Entry 4NSE (X-ray diffraction, 1.95 A resolution); this record covers chains A and B.

[Chain A (and B)]
Name: Nitric oxide synthase
Organism: Bos taurus
Notes: EC 1.14.13.39; fragment: heme domain; chain B of this document is another copy of the same molecule, construct and numbering; everything in this record applies to it too
Reference sequence: P29473 (NOS3_BOVIN); residues 39-482 here correspond to UniProt positions 38-481 (UniProt number = residue number - 1)
Sequence (444 residues; numbered 39 to 482; the number before each row is that of its first residue):
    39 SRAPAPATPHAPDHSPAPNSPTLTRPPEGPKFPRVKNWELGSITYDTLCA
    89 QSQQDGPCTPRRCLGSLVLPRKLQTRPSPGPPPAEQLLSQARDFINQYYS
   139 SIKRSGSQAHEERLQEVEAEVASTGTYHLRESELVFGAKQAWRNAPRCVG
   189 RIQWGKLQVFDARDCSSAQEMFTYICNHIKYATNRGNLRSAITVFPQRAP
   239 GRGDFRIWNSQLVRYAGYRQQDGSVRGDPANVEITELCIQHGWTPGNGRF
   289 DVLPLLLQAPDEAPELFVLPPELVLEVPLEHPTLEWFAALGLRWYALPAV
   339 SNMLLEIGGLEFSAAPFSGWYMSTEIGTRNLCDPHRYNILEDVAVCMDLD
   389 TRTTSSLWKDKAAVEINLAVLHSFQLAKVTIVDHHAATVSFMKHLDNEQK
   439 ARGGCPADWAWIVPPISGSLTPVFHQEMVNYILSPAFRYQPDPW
Disordered / not traced: 39-66 (chain B: 39-68)
Sequence notes: conflict R100 (Cys99 in P29473)
Metal / ion sites: Zn2+: C96, C101 (shared with C96(B), C101(B) of chain B); heme Fe near C186 (its only coordinating residue here)
Small-molecule neighbours:
  - arginine (ARG): Q249, R252, Y333, P336, V338, G357, W358, Y359, M360, E363, N368
  - heme (HEM): W180, A183, R185, C186, V187, G188, Q191, L195, S228, M341, F355, S356, G357, W358, M360, E363, R367, V420, W449, F475, Y477
What the authors report for this chain:
  - Zn2+ coordination: C96, C101
  - binding site for cacodylate ion: C384
  - binding site for arginine: E363

[Interface between chain A and chain B]
Residue-residue contacts - 130 pairs, chain A then chain B:
  P71(A) - R100(B)
  R72(A) - L105(B)
  R72(A) - R109(B)
  W76(A) - V106(B)
  W76(A) - L107(B)  hydrophobic
  W76(A) - H373(B)
  E77(A) - P372(B)
  E77(A) - H373(B)
  C87(A) - R99(B)  hydrogen bond (backbone-side chain)
  A88(A) - R99(B)
  S90(A) - R99(B)
  D93(A) - P98(B)
  D93(A) - R99(B)
  G94(A) - P98(B)  hydrogen bond (backbone-backbone)
  C96(A) - C96(B)  hydrophobic
  C96(A) - T97(B)
  C96(A) - P98(B)
  C96(A) - C101(B)  hydrophobic
  T97(A) - C96(B)
  P98(A) - D93(B)
  P98(A) - G94(B)  hydrogen bond (backbone-backbone)
  P98(A) - C96(B)
  R99(A) - S90(B)
  R99(A) - Q91(B)  hydrogen bond (side chain-backbone)
  R99(A) - Q92(B)
  R99(A) - D93(B)  salt bridge
  R99(A) - Y469(B)
  R100(A) - V467(B)
  R100(A) - N468(B)
  R100(A) - Y469(B)
  C101(A) - C96(B)  hydrophobic
  C101(A) - C101(B)  hydrophobic
  C101(A) - V467(B)
  C101(A) - N468(B)  hydrogen bond (backbone-backbone)
  L102(A) - P71(B)  hydrophobic
  L102(A) - V467(B)  hydrophobic
  S104(A) - W447(B)
  S104(A) - E465(B)
  S104(A) - M466(B)  hydrogen bond (side chain-backbone)
  L105(A) - R72(B)
  L105(A) - E465(B)
  V106(A) - W76(B)
  V106(A) - E465(B)  hydrogen bond (backbone-side chain)
  L107(A) - W76(B)  hydrophobic
  T366(A) - S457(B)
  R367(A) - S457(B)
  R367(A) - F462(B)
  D371(A) - S457(B)
  D371(A) - H463(B)  salt bridge
  P372(A) - E77(B)
  P372(A) - H463(B)
  H373(A) - W76(B)  hydrogen bond (side chain-backbone)
  H373(A) - E77(B)
  H373(A) - H463(B)
  L378(A) - L458(B)  hydrophobic
  T392(A) - D421(B)  hydrogen bond
  T392(A) - H423(B)
  S393(A) - L406(B)
  S393(A) - L409(B)
  S393(A) - Q413(B)
  S393(A) - D421(B)  hydrogen bond (backbone-side chain)
  S394(A) - L406(B)
  L395(A) - V402(B)
  L395(A) - N405(B)
  L395(A) - L406(B)
  L395(A) - L409(B)  hydrophobic
  L395(A) - H422(B)
  K397(A) - H423(B)
  K397(A) - L458(B)
  D398(A) - V402(B)
  D398(A) - H422(B)  salt bridge
  D398(A) - H423(B)  salt bridge
  D398(A) - S455(B)  hydrogen bond
  D398(A) - L458(B)
  K399(A) - V402(B)
  K399(A) - E403(B)
  K399(A) - L406(B)
  A401(A) - L458(B)  hydrophobic
  V402(A) - L395(B)
  V402(A) - K399(B)
  E403(A) - K399(B)
  N405(A) - L395(B)
  L406(A) - S393(B)
  L406(A) - S394(B)
  L406(A) - L395(B)
  L406(A) - K399(B)
  L409(A) - S393(B)
  L409(A) - L395(B)  hydrophobic
  Q413(A) - S393(B)
  D421(A) - T392(B)  hydrogen bond
  D421(A) - S393(B)  hydrogen bond (side chain-backbone)
  H422(A) - L395(B)
  H422(A) - D398(B)  salt bridge
  H423(A) - T392(B)
  H423(A) - D398(B)  salt bridge
  A424(A) - T392(B)
  W447(A) - S104(B)
  W447(A) - A448(B)  hydrophobic
  A448(A) - W447(B)  hydrophobic
  P453(A) - S455(B)
  P453(A) - G456(B)  hydrogen bond (backbone-backbone)
  P453(A) - S457(B)  hydrogen bond (backbone-backbone)
  I454(A) - S455(B)
  S455(A) - D398(B)  hydrogen bond
  S455(A) - P453(B)
  S455(A) - I454(B)
  S455(A) - S455(B)
  G456(A) - P453(B)  hydrogen bond (backbone-backbone)
  S457(A) - T366(B)
  S457(A) - R367(B)
  S457(A) - P453(B)  hydrogen bond (backbone-backbone)
  L458(A) - L378(B)  hydrophobic
  L458(A) - K397(B)
  L458(A) - A401(B)  hydrophobic
  F462(A) - R367(B)
  H463(A) - D371(B)
  H463(A) - P372(B)
  H463(A) - H373(B)
  E465(A) - S104(B)
  E465(A) - L105(B)
  E465(A) - V106(B)  hydrogen bond (side chain-backbone)
  M466(A) - S104(B)  hydrogen bond (backbone-side chain)
  M466(A) - L105(B)
  V467(A) - R100(B)
  V467(A) - C101(B)
  V467(A) - L102(B)  hydrophobic
  N468(A) - R100(B)
  N468(A) - C101(B)  hydrogen bond (backbone-backbone)
  Y469(A) - R99(B)
  Y469(A) - R100(B)
Other interface residues (no listed pair), chain A (62 interface residues in all): V73, G103, R109
Other interface residues (no listed pair), chain B (65 interface residues in all): K69, C87, G103, C370, A424, I470

[In short]
62 residues of chain A face 65 of chain B across their interface, with 21 hydrogen bonds and 6 salt bridges.
Polar pairs include R99(A)-D93(B), D371(A)-H463(B) and D398(A)-H422(B). Ligands of chain A: arginine and heme.
From the paper: a binding site for cacodylate ion at C384(A); a binding site for arginine at E363(A).
Chain A and chain B are both Nitric oxide synthase (Bos taurus); the structure, Bovine endothelial nitric
oxide synthase, H4B-free, L-arg complex, was determined by X-ray diffraction, deposited together with 2NSE,
1NSE and 3NSE.
